1GN4 - chains C and D of the 4 polymer chains in the assembly; structure by X-ray diffraction, 2.50 A resolution.

# Chain C (and D)
Protein: Superoxide dismutase
Organism: Mycobacterium tuberculosis
Notes: EC 1.15.1.1; chain D of this document is another copy of the same molecule, construct and numbering; everything in this record applies to it too
UniProtKB: P17670 (SODF_MYCTU); numbering as in UniProt (aligned over 1-207)
Amino-acid sequence (207 residues; numbered 1 to 207; the number before each row is that of its first residue):
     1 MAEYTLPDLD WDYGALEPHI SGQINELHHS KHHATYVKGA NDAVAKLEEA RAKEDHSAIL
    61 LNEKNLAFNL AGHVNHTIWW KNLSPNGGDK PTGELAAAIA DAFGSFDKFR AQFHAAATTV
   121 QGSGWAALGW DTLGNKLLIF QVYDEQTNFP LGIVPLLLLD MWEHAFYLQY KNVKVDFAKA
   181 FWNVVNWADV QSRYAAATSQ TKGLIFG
Disordered / not traced: 1, 200-207
Metal / ion sites: Mn2+: His28, His76, Asp160, His164

# How chain C and chain D interact
Pairs across the interface (32; chain C residue first):
  Leu27(C) - Lys171(D)
  Leu27(C) - Asn172(D)
  Lys31(C) - Asn172(D)
  His32(C) - Glu163(D)
  His32(C) - Tyr167(D)  hydrogen bond
  His32(C) - Asn172(D)
  Lys64(C) - Gln121(D)  hydrogen bond
  Asn65(C) - Gln121(D)  hydrogen bond
  Phe68(C) - Gln121(D)
  Gln121(C) - Lys64(D)
  Gln121(C) - Asn65(D)  hydrogen bond
  Gln121(C) - Phe68(D)
  Gln121(C) - Asp144(D)
  Gly122(C) - Trp162(D)
  Ser123(C) - Ser123(D)  hydrogen bond
  Trp162(C) - Gly122(D)
  Trp162(C) - Glu163(D)
  Glu163(C) - His32(D)
  Glu163(C) - Trp162(D)
  Glu163(C) - Glu163(D)  hydrogen bond (side chain-backbone)
  Glu163(C) - His164(D)  salt bridge
  His164(C) - Glu163(D)  salt bridge
  His164(C) - Tyr167(D)
  Tyr167(C) - Leu27(D)
  Tyr167(C) - His32(D)  hydrogen bond
  Tyr167(C) - His164(D)
  Tyr167(C) - Leu168(D)  hydrophobic
  Leu168(C) - Tyr167(D)  hydrophobic
  Lys171(C) - Gln23(D)
  Asn172(C) - Leu27(D)
  Asn172(C) - Lys31(D)
  Asn172(C) - His32(D)
Other interface residues (no listed pair), chain C (19 interface residues in all): Gln23, Tyr143, Asp144
Other interface residues (no listed pair), chain D (19 interface residues in all): Tyr143

# In short
Chain C and chain D each contribute 19 residues to their interface, with 7 hydrogen bonds and 2 salt bridges.
Polar contacts include Glu163(C)-His164(D), His32(C)-Tyr167(D) and Lys64(C)-Gln121(D). His28(C), His76(C),
Asp160(C) and His164(C) coordinate Mn2+.
Chain C and chain D are both Superoxide dismutase (Mycobacterium tuberculosis); the structure, H145E mutant of
Mycobacterium tuberculosis iron-superoxide dismutase, was determined by X-ray diffraction together with 1GN3
from the same study.
